Entry 6HTR (X-ray diffraction, 2.60 A resolution); this record covers chains L and V of the 28 polymer chains in the assembly.

# Chain L
Name: Proteasome subunit beta type-6
From: Saccharomyces cerevisiae (strain ATCC 204508 / S288c)
Notes: EC 3.4.25.1
Reference sequence: P23724 (PSB6_YEAST); residues 1-222 here correspond to UniProt positions 20-241 (UniProt number = residue number + 19)
Amino-acid sequence (222 residues; numbered 1 to 222; the number before each row is that of its first residue):
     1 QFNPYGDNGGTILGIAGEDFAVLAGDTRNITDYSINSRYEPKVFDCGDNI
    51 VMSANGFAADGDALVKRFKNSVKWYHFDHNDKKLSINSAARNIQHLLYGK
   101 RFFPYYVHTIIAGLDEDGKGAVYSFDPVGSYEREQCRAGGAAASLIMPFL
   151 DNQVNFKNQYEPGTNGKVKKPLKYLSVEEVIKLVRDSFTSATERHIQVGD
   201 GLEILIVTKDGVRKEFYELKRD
Ion coordination: Mg2+: D222 (shared with I163(V), D166(V), S169(V) of chain V)
Residues lining bound ligands: GQT ((2S)-N-[(2S)-1-[[(2S)-1-[4-(aminomethyl)phenyl]-4-methylsulfonyl-butan-2-yl]amino]-3-oxidanyl-1-oxidanylidene-propan-2-yl]-2-[[(2S)-2-azido-3-phenyl-propanoyl]amino]-4-methyl-pentanamide): P104, Y106, D126, P127, V128, S130

# Chain V
Name: Proteasome subunit beta type-7
From: Homo sapiens
Notes: EC 3.4.25.1
Reference sequence: Q99436 (PSB7_HUMAN); residues 1-234 here correspond to UniProt positions 44-277 (UniProt number = residue number + 43)
Amino-acid sequence (234 residues; row label = number of the first residue in the row):
     1 TTIAGVVYKDGIVLGADTRATEGMVVADKNCSKIHFISPNIYCCGAGTAA
    51 DTDMTTQLISSNLELHSLSTGRLPRVVTANRMLKQMLFRYQGYIGAALVL
   101 GGVDVTGPHLYSIYPHGSTDKLPYVTMGSGSLAAMAVFEDKFRPDMEEEE
   151 AKNLVSEAIAAGIFNDLGSGGNIDLCVISKNKLDFLRPYTVPNKKGTRLG
   201 RYRCEKGTTAVLTEKITPLEIEVLEETVQTMDTS
Not modelled in the structure: 220-234
Glycans and other covalent adducts: compound GQT linked to T1
Sequence notes: engineered mutation G171 (Ser214 in Q99436)
Ion coordination: Mg2+: I163, D166, S169 (shared with D222(L) of chain L)
Residues lining bound ligands: GQT ((2S)-N-[(2S)-1-[[(2S)-1-[4-(aminomethyl)phenyl]-4-methylsulfonyl-butan-2-yl]amino]-3-oxidanyl-1-oxidanylidene-propan-2-yl]-2-[[(2S)-2-azido-3-phenyl-propanoyl]amino]-4-methyl-pentanamide): R19, A20, T21, E22, A27, C31, S32, K33, H35, G45, A46, G47, T48, A49, T52, D53, G128, S129
Curated features (UniProtKB/Swiss-Prot):
  - active site: T1 (Nucleophile)
From the paper describing this entry:
  - mutagenesis - S171G: increased growth
  - mutagenesis - G45A: unchanged growth

# How chain L and chain V interact
Residue-residue contacts (53):
  R28(L) with L167(V)
  I30(L) with L167(V), hydrophobic
  D32(L) with L167(V)
  Y33(L) with N165(V); D166(V); L167(V), hydrogen bond (backbone-backbone); G168(V)
  I35(L) with F164(V); N165(V); L167(V), hydrophobic
  R38(L) with F164(V), hydrogen bond (side chain-backbone); N165(V)
  F149(L) with Y202(V), hydrophobic
  Q153(L) with Y202(V)
  Q159(L) with C204(V); T208(V), hydrogen bond (side chain-backbone); T209(V)
  Y160(L) with T208(V), hydrogen bond (backbone-backbone); A210(V), hydrophobic
  P162(L) with K206(V); G207(V); T208(V)
  G166(L) with A210(V)
  K182(L) with Y202(V), hydrogen bond (backbone-side chain)
  L183(L) with Y202(V), hydrophobic
  R185(L) with L199(V)
  D186(L) with R198(V); L199(V), hydrogen bond (side chain-backbone); G200(V), hydrogen bond (side chain-backbone); Y202(V), hydrogen bond
  E193(L) with V26(V); K29(V), salt bridge; G196(V)
  R194(L) with M24(V); V25(V); V26(V), hydrogen bond (side chain-backbone); A27(V), hydrogen bond (side chain-backbone); D28(V)
  H195(L) with M24(V)
  I196(L) with R19(V); T21(V); M24(V), hydrogen bond (backbone-backbone); V26(V), hydrophobic; L167(V)
  Q197(L) with M24(V), hydrogen bond
  K220(L) with K194(V)
  R221(L) with F164(V)
  D222(L) with R19(V), salt bridge; I163(V); S169(V); G170(V); G171(V), hydrogen bond (side chain-backbone); N193(V), hydrogen bond
Interface residues without a listed pair, chain L (29 interface residues in all): S34, E161, G163, K170, T189
Interface residues without a listed pair, chain V (32 interface residues in all): K195, T197

# Summary
29 residues of chain L and 32 residues of chain V are in contact; the contacts include 14 hydrogen bonds and 2
salt bridges. Polar pairs include E193(L)-K29(V), D222(L)-R19(V) and R38(L)-F164(V). Chain L binds compound
GQT. From the paper: S171G of chain V increases growth; G45A of chain V leaves growth unchanged.
Chain L is Proteasome subunit beta type-6 (Saccharomyces cerevisiae (strain ATCC 204508 / S288c)) and chain V
is Proteasome subunit beta type-7 (Homo sapiens); the structure, Yeast 20S proteasome with human beta2c
(S171G) in complex with 13, was determined by X-ray diffraction together with 6HTB, 6HTC, 6HTD, 6HTP, 6HUB,
6HUC and 30 further entries from the same study.
